Entry 2CMR (X-ray diffraction, 2.00 A resolution); this record covers chains A and H of the 3 polymer chains in the assembly.

[Chain A]
Name: Transmembrane glycoprotein
From: Human immunodeficiency virus 1
Notes: fragment: 5-helix, residues 543-582 and 625-662
UniProt: P04578 (ENV_HV1H2); the construct has insertions or renumbered stretches relative to UniProt, so the offset changes along the chain: 2-41 = UniProt 543-582; 47-84 = UniProt 625-662; 90-129 = UniProt 543-582; 135-172 = UniProt 625-662; 1 more segments
Amino-acid sequence (226 residues; row label = number of the first residue in the row):
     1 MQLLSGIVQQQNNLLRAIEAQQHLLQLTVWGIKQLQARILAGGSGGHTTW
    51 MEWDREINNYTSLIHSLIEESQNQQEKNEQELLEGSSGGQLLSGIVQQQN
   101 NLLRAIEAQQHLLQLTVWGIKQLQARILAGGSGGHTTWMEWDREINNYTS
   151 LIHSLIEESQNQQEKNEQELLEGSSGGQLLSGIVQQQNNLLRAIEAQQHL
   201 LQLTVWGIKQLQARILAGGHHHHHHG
Disordered / not traced: 43-48, 85-88, 129-137, 174-175, 217-226
Swiss-Prot annotation at these positions:
  - region: Lys33 to Ala41 (Immunosuppression), Glu84 (MPER), Lys121 to Ala129 (Immunosuppression), Glu172 (MPER), Lys209 to Ala217 (Immunosuppression)
  - glycosylation (N-linked (GlcNAc...) asparagine): Asn59, Asn147

[Chain H]
Name: D5
From: Homo sapiens
Amino-acid sequence (217 residues; each row starts with the number of its first residue; a row labelled like 82A-82C holds insertion residues (82A, then the next letters in order)):
     1 QVQLVQSGAEVRKPGASVKVSCKASGDTFSSYAISWVRQAPGQGLEWMGG
    51 II
   52A P
    53 IFGTANYAQAFQGRVTITANESTSTAYMEL
82A-82C SSL
    83 RSEDTAIYYCARDNPTLL
100A-100B GS
   101 DYWGAGTLVTVSSASTKGPSVFPLAPCSRSTSGGTAALGCLVKDYFPEPV
   151 TVSWNSGALTSGVHTFPAVLQSSGLYSLSSVVTVPSSSLGTQTYICNVNH
   201 KPSNTKVDKRV
Disordered / not traced: 1-2, 126-133, 188-190
Disulfides: Cys22-Cys92, Cys140-Cys196

[How chain A and chain H interact]
Pairs across the interface - 34 pairs, chain A then chain H:
  Ile32(A) with Phe54(H), hydrophobic
  Lys33(A) with Ile53(H), hydrogen bond (side chain-backbone)
  Gln36(A) with Phe54(H); Gly55(H); Thr56(H)
  His199(A) with Ser31(H), hydrogen bond (side chain-backbone); Tyr32(H); Asn96(H); Pro97(H); Thr98(H), hydrogen bond
  Gln202(A) with Pro97(H); Leu100(H)
  Leu203(A) with Ser31(H); Tyr32(H); Ile52(H), hydrophobic; Ile53(H), hydrophobic; Phe54(H)
  Thr204(A) with Phe54(H)
  Trp206(A) with Ala33(H), hydrophobic; Ile52(H); Asp95(H); Asn96(H); Pro97(H), hydrophobic; Leu100(H), hydrophobic
  Gly207(A) with Ile52(H); Phe54(H); Thr56(H)
  Gln210(A) with Ile52(H); Thr56(H), hydrogen bond; Ala57(H)
  Leu211(A) with Thr56(H)
  Ala213(A) with Asn58(H)
  Arg214(A) with Thr56(H); Ala57(H), hydrogen bond (side chain-backbone)
Other interface residues (no listed pair), chain A (15 interface residues in all): Val29, Leu200
Other interface residues (no listed pair), chain H (16 interface residues in all): Gly50

[In short]
The interface between chain A and chain H involves 15 residues on one side and 16 on the other, with 5
hydrogen bonds. Among the polar pairs are Lys33(A)-Ile53(H), His199(A)-Ser31(H) and His199(A)-Thr98(H).
Here chain A is Transmembrane glycoprotein (Human immunodeficiency virus 1) and chain H is D5 (Homo sapiens).
Entry 2CMR (Crystal structure of the HIV-1 neutralizing antibody D5 Fab bound to the gp41 inner-core mimetic
5-helix) was determined by X-ray diffraction.
